Entry 4TM1 (X-ray diffraction, 2.39 A resolution); this record covers chains B and C of the 4 polymer chains in the assembly.

== Chain B (and C) ==
Molecule: KtzI
Organism: Kutzneria sp. 744
Notes: chain C of this document is another copy of the same molecule, construct and numbering; everything in this record applies to it too
UniProt: A8CF85 (A8CF85_9PSEU); residue numbers follow UniProt; this construct covers 3-424
Sequence (443 residues; each row starts with the number of its first residue; numbers below 1 keep their minus sign (Met-18 is residue -18)):
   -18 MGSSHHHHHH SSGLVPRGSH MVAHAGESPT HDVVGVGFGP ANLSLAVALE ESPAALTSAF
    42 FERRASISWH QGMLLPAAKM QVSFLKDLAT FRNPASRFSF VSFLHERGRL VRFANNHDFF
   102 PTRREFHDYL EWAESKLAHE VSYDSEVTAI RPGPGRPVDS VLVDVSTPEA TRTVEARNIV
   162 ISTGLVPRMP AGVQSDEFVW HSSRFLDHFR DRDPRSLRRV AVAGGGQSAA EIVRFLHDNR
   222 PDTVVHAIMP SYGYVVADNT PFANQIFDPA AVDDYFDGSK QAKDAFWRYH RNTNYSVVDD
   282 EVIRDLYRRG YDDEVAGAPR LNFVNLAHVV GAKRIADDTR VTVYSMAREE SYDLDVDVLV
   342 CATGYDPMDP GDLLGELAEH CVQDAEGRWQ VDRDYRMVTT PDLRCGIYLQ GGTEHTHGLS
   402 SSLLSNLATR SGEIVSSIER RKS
Unresolved in the structure: -18 to 9, 424
Sequence notes: initiating methionine (-18); expression tag (-17 to 2)
Residues lining bound ligands:
  - dihydroflavine-adenine dinucleotide (FDA): Val17, Gly18, Phe19, Gly20, Pro21, Ala22, Asn23, Phe42, Glu43, Arg44, Arg45, Ser49, Trp50, His51, Met54, Met61, Gln62, Val63, Arg104, Ser126, Glu127, Val128, Ser163, Thr164, Gly165, Leu166, Tyr346, Leu354, Gln391, Ser403, Leu404, Leu405, Ser406
  - NADP (NAP; NADP nicotinamide-adenine-dinucleotide phosphate): Met54, Ala59, Lys60, Gln62, Arg104, Arg169, Pro171, Ala204, Gly205, Gly206, Gly207, Gln208, Ser209, Ala210, Glu212, Ile229, Met230, Pro231, Arg272, Asn275, Tyr276, Ser277, Ala308, His309, Val310, Ala343, Thr344, Gly345, Tyr346, Leu404

== Chain B / chain C interface ==
Pairs across the interface (74):
  Pro231(B) - Tyr270(C)
  Ser232(B) - Tyr270(C)
  Ser232(B) - His271(C)
  Tyr233(B) - Ile247(C)  hydrophobic
  Tyr233(B) - Ala252(C)
  Tyr233(B) - Asp255(C)  hydrogen bond
  Tyr233(B) - Phe267(C)  hydrophobic
  Tyr233(B) - His271(C)  hydrogen bond (backbone-side chain)
  Gly234(B) - His271(C)
  Tyr235(B) - Phe243(C)  hydrophobic
  Tyr235(B) - Ala244(C)
  Val236(B) - Asp239(C)
  Val236(B) - Tyr270(C)
  Val236(B) - His271(C)
  Val236(B) - Asn273(C)
  Val237(B) - Asp239(C)  hydrogen bond (backbone-side chain)
  Val237(B) - Thr241(C)
  Asp239(B) - Val236(C)
  Asp239(B) - Val237(C)  hydrogen bond (side chain-backbone)
  Thr241(B) - Val237(C)
  Thr241(B) - Asp281(C)
  Thr241(B) - Ile284(C)
  Pro242(B) - Ile284(C)
  Pro242(B) - Arg285(C)
  Pro242(B) - Tyr288(C)  hydrophobic
  Phe243(B) - Tyr235(C)  hydrophobic
  Phe243(B) - Ile284(C)
  Phe243(B) - Tyr288(C)
  Phe243(B) - Phe304(C)  hydrophobic
  Ala244(B) - Tyr235(C)
  Gln246(B) - Tyr233(C)
  Gln246(B) - Tyr288(C)
  Ile247(B) - Tyr233(C)  hydrophobic
  Ala252(B) - Tyr233(C)
  Asp255(B) - Tyr233(C)  hydrogen bond
  Ser260(B) - Met327(C)  hydrogen bond (side chain-backbone)
  Ser260(B) - Ala328(C)
  Ser260(B) - Glu330(C)
  Gln262(B) - Tyr325(C)
  Gln262(B) - Met327(C)  hydrogen bond
  Gln262(B) - Glu330(C)
  Ala263(B) - Met327(C)
  Ala263(B) - Ala328(C)  hydrophobic
  Ala266(B) - Leu307(C)  hydrophobic
  Phe267(B) - Tyr233(C)  hydrophobic
  Phe267(B) - Leu307(C)  hydrophobic
  Tyr270(B) - Pro231(C)
  Tyr270(B) - Ser232(C)
  Tyr270(B) - Val236(C)
  His271(B) - Ser232(C)
  His271(B) - Tyr233(C)  hydrogen bond (side chain-backbone)
  His271(B) - Gly234(C)
  His271(B) - Val236(C)
  Asn273(B) - Val236(C)
  Asp281(B) - Thr241(C)
  Ile284(B) - Thr241(C)
  Ile284(B) - Pro242(C)
  Ile284(B) - Phe243(C)
  Arg285(B) - Pro242(C)
  Leu287(B) - Phe243(C)  hydrophobic
  Tyr288(B) - Pro242(C)  hydrophobic
  Tyr288(B) - Phe243(C)
  Tyr288(B) - Gln246(C)
  Phe304(B) - Phe243(C)  hydrophobic
  Leu307(B) - Ala266(C)  hydrophobic
  Leu307(B) - Phe267(C)  hydrophobic
  Tyr325(B) - Gln262(C)
  Met327(B) - Ser260(C)  hydrogen bond (backbone-side chain)
  Met327(B) - Gln262(C)
  Met327(B) - Ala263(C)
  Ala328(B) - Ser260(C)
  Ala328(B) - Ala263(C)  hydrophobic
  Glu330(B) - Ser260(C)
  Glu330(B) - Gln262(C)
Also at the interface, not in a pair above, chain B (38 interface residues in all): Asn240, Gly259, Arg269
Also at the interface, not in a pair above, chain C (37 interface residues in all): Gly259, Arg269, Leu287

== In short ==
38 residues of chain B face 37 of chain C across their interface; the contacts include 9 hydrogen bonds. Polar
pairs include Tyr233(B)-Asp255(C), Tyr233(B)-His271(C) and Val237(B)-Asp239(C). Ligands of chain B:
dihydroflavine-adenine dinucleotide and NADP.
Chain B and chain C are both KtzI (Kutzneria sp. 744); the structure, Kutzneria sp. 744 ornithine
N-hydroxylase, KtzI-FADred-NADP+-Br, was determined by X-ray diffraction, deposited together with 4TLX, 4TLZ,
4TM0, 4TM3 and 4TM4.
